PDB entry 1R4U | X-ray diffraction, 1.65 A resolution | chain A

# Chain A
Name: Uricase
From: Aspergillus flavus
Notes: EC 1.7.3.3
UniProt: Q00511 (URIC_ASPFL); numbering as in UniProt (aligned over 1-301)
Chain sequence (301 residues; row label = number of the first residue in the row):
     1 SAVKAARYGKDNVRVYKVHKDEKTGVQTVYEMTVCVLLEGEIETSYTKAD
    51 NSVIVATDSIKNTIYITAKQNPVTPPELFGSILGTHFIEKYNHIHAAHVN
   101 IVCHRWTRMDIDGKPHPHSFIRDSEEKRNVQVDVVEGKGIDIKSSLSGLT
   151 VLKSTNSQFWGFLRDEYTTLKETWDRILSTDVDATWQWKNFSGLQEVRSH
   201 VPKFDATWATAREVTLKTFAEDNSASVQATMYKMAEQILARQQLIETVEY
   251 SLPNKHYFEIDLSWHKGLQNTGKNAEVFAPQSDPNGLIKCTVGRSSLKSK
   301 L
Not modelled in the structure: 296-301
Differences from the reference sequence: modified residue (1)
Modified / non-standard residues: Ser1 (n-acetyl-serine; SAC)
Residues lining bound ligands: oxonic acid (OXC): Tyr8, Lys10, Ile54, Val55, Ala56, Thr57, Asp58, Phe159, Leu170, Arg176, Ser226, Val227, Gln228, Asn254, His256, Ile288

# Summary
Bound to chain A: oxonic acid.
Chain A is Uricase (Aspergillus flavus); the structure, Urate oxidase from aspergillus flavus complexed with
its inhibitor oxonic acid, was determined by X-ray diffraction together with 1R4S, 1R51 and 1R56 from the same
study.
